PDB entry 6YZ0 | X-ray diffraction, 2.30 A resolution | chain A

== Chain A ==
Name: Ion transport protein
Organism: Magnetococcus marinus MC-1
Reference sequence: A0L5S6 (A0L5S6_MAGMM); residue numbers follow UniProt; this construct covers 1-274
Sequence (277 residues; row label = number of the first residue in the row; numbers below 1 keep their minus sign (Gly-2 is residue -2)):
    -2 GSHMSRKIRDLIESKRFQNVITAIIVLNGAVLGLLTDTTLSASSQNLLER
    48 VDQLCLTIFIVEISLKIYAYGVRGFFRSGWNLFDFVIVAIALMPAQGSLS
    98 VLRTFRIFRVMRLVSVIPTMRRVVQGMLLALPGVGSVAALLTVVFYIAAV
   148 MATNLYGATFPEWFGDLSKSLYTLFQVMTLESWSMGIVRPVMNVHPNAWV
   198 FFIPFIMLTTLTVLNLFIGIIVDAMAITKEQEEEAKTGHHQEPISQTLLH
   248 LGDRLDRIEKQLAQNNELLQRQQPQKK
Unresolved in the structure: -2, 93-99, 263-274
Construct notes: expression tag (-2 to 0); engineered mutation Leu208 (Phe in A0L5S6)
Ligand contacts:
  - hega-10 (2CV): Phe142, Glu159, Ser165, Lys166, Leu168, Tyr169, Phe172, Arg186, Met189, Pro193, Trp196, Ile200, Met204
  - CD0 (2-[(1R,2R,5S)-5-methyl-2-(prop-1-en-2-yl)cyclohexyl]-5-pentylbenzene-1,3-diol): Leu138, Phe172, Met175, Thr176, Leu177, Met204, Thr207, Val210, Leu211, Phe214
Reported in the primary citation:
  - binding site for CD0: Met175, Thr207

== In short ==
Chain A binds hega-10 and compound CD0. From the paper: a binding site for CD0 at Met175 and Thr207.
Chain A is Ion transport protein (Magnetococcus marinus MC-1); the structure, Full length Open-form Sodium
Channel NavMs F208L in complex with Cannabidiol (CBD), was determined by X-ray diffraction (same publication
as 6YZ2).
